6MUT - chains D and H of the 8 polymer chains in the assembly; structure by electron microscopy, 3.10 A resolution.

== Chain D ==
Molecule: Uncharacterized protein Csm3
Organism: Thermococcus onnurineus
UniProt: B6YWC0 (B6YWC0_THEON); numbering as in UniProt (aligned over 1-290)
Chain sequence (291 residues; each row starts with the number of its first residue; numbering starts at 0):
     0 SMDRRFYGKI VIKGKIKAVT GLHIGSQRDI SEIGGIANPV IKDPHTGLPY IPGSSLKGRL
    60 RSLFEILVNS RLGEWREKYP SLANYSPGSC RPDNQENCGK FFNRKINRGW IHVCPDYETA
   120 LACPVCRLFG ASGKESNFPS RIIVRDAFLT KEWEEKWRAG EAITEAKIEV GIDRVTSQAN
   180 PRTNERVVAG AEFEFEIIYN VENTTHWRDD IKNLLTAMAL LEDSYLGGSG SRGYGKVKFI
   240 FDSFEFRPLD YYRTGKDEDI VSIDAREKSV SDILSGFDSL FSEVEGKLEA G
Not modelled in the structure: 0, 27-35, 169-179, 288-290
Differences from the reference sequence: expression tag (0); engineered mutation Ala36 (Asp in B6YWC0)
Metal / ion sites: Zn2+: His111, Cys113, Cys122, Cys125
Reported in the primary citation:
  - mutagenesis - K56A/R60A: decreased catalytic activity
  - mutagenesis - H22A, K41A, R181A, G226A/G227A: unchanged catalytic activity
  - mutagenesis - D36A: abolished catalytic activity

== Chain H ==
Molecule: 45-nt RNA strand
Sequence (45 nucleotides; each row starts with the number of its first residue):
     1 CCCUGGCGCC CAAUACGCAA ACCGCCUCUG CCCGCCUUUC CACGG
Not modelled in the structure: 1-24, 44-45

== Chain D / chain H interface ==
Residue-residue contacts (8; chain D residue first):
  Ala36(D) - C25(H)  phosphate contact
  Asn37(D) - C25(H)  hydrogen bond to the base
  Asn106(D) - C32(H)  sugar contact
  Arg107(D) - C28(H)  hydrogen bond to the sugar
  Arg107(D) - U29(H)  hydrogen bond to the sugar
  Lys133(D) - C33(H)  sugar contact
  Lys133(D) - G34(H)  salt bridge to the phosphate
  Arg181(D) - C25(H)  base contact
Also at the interface, not in a pair above, chain D (8 interface residues in all): Pro180, Thr182
Also at the interface, not in a pair above, chain H (7 interface residues in all): C31

== Overview ==
8 residues of chain D face 7 of chain H across their interface; the contacts include 3 hydrogen bonds and 1
salt bridge. Polar pairs include Asn37(D)-C25(H), Arg107(D)-C28(H) and Arg107(D)-U29(H). From the paper:
K56A/R60A of chain D reduce catalytic activity; D36A of chain D abolishes catalytic activity; 6 substitutions
were tested in all.
Here chain D is Uncharacterized protein Csm3 (Thermococcus onnurineus) and chain H is a 45-nt RNA strand.
Entry 6MUT (Cryo-EM structure of ternary Csm-crRNA-target RNA with anti-tag sequence complex in type III-A
CRISPR-Cas system) was determined by electron microscopy, deposited together with 6MUA, 6MUU, 6MUR and 6MUS.
